8FNK - chains g and 6 of the 11 polymer chains in the assembly; structure by electron microscopy, 3.70 A resolution.

Chain g:
Molecule: gRNA
From: Trypanosoma brucei
Sequence (43 nucleotides; numbered -43 to -1; the number before each row is that of its first residue; numbers below 1 keep their minus sign (A-43 is residue -43)):
   -43 AAAAAAAAAAAAAAAAAAAAAAAAAAAUUUUUUUUUUUUUUUU

Chain 6:
Protein: RNA-editing substrate-binding complex protein 6 (RESC6)
From: Trypanosoma brucei
UniProtKB: Q57ZX7 (Q57ZX7_TRYB2); numbering as in UniProt (aligned over 1-516)
Amino-acid sequence (516 residues; each row starts with the number of its first residue):
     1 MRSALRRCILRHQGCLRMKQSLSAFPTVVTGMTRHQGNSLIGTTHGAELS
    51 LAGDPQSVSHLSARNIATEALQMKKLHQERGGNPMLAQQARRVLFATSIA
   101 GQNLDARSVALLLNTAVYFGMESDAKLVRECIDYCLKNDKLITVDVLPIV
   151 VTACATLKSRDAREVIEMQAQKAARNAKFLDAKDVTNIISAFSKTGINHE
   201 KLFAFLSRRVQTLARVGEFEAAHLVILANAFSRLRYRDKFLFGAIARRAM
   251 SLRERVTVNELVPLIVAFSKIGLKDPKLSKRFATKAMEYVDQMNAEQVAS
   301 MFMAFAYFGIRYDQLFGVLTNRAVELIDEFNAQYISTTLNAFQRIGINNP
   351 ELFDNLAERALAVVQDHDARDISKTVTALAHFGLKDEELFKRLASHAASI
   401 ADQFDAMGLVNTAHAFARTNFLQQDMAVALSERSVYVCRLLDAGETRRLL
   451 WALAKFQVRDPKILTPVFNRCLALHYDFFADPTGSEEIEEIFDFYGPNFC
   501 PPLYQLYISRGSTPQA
Unresolved in the structure: 1-58, 512-516

Chain g / chain 6 interface:
Pairs across the interface (7; chain g residue first):
  A-18(g) - Lys277(6)  sugar contact
  U-16(g) - Arg215(6)  hydrogen bond to the base
  U-16(g) - Arg247(6)  hydrogen bond to the sugar
  U-15(g) - Arg215(6)  hydrogen bond to the base
  U-14(g) - Gln211(6)  base contact
  U-14(g) - Phe240(6)  base contact
  U-12(g) - Arg208(6)  base contact
Other interface residues (no listed pair), chain g (7 interface residues in all): U-13, U-11
Other interface residues (no listed pair), chain 6 (7 interface residues in all): Phe205

In short:
Chain g and chain 6 each contribute 7 residues to their interface; the contacts include 3 hydrogen bonds.
Polar pairs include U-16(g)-Arg215(6), U-15(g)-Arg215(6) and U-16(g)-Arg247(6).
Chain g is gRNA and chain 6 is RNA-editing substrate-binding complex protein 6 (RESC6), both from Trypanosoma
brucei; the structure, Cryo-EM structure of RNase-untreated RESC-B in trypanosomal RNA editing, was determined
by electron microscopy together with 8FN4, 8FN6, 8FNC, 8FNF and 8FNI from the same study.
